Entry 6XA2 (X-ray diffraction, 2.64 A resolution); this record covers chain A.

Chain A:
Name: TamI
Organism: Streptomyces sp. 307-9
Reference sequence: D3Y1J3 (D3Y1J3_9ACTN); residue numbers follow UniProt; this construct covers 2-413
Amino-acid sequence (414 residues; row label = number of the first residue in the row; numbering starts at 0):
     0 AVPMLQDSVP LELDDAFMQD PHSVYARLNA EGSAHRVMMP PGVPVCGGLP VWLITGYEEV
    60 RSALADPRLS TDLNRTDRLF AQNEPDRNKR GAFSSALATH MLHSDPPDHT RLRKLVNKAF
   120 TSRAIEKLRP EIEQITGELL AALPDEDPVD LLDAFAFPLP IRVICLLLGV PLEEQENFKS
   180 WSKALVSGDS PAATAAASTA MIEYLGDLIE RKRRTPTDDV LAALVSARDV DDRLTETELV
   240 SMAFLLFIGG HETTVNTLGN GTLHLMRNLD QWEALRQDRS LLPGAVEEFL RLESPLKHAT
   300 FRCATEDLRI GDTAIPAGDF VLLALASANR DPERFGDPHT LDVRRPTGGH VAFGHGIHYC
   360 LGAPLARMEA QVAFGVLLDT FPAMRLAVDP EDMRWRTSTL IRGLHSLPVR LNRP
Disordered / not traced: 0-8, 172-175, 412-413
Sequence notes: expression tag (0-1)
Residues lining bound ligands:
  - heme (HEM): L63, M100, L101, H108, R112, F119, I163, L244, L245, G248, G249, T252, T253, T256, L289, P294, L295, A298, T299, R301, L324, A351, F352, G353, I356, H357, Y358, C359, L360, G361, L364, A365, E368
  - Tirandamycin C (V0A; (3E)-3-{(2E,4E,6R)-1-hydroxy-4-methyl-6-[(1R,3R,4S,5R)-1,4,8-trimethyl-2,9-dioxabicyclo[3.3.1]non-7-en-3-yl]hepta-2,4-dien-1-ylidene}-2H-pyrrole-2,4(3H)-dione): V42, V44, C45, A91, F92, L101, H102, L184, V185, L244, I247, G248, E251, T252, L295, H297, A298, T299, S397, T398, L399, I400
What the authors report for this chain:
  - heme coordination: C359
  - binding site for Tirandamycin C: V42, P43, V44, F92, L101, H102, V185, L244, G248, T252, L295, T299, S397, T398, L399, I400
  - mutagenesis - P43A/V44A, V185A, S397A, T398A: unchanged catalytic activity on Tirandamycin C
  - mutagenesis - V185A, S397A, T398A: unchanged binding to Tirandamycin C
  - mutagenesis - F92A: abolished catalytic activity on Tirandamycin C
  - mutagenesis - L101V/H102S, L399A/I400A: decreased catalytic activity on Tirandamycin C
  - mutagenesis - F92A, L399A/I400A: decreased binding to Tirandamycin C

Overview:
Chain A binds heme and Tirandamycin C. From the paper: a binding site for Tirandamycin C at V42, P43 and V44
among others; L101V/H102S and L399A/I400A reduce catalytic activity on Tirandamycin C; 7 substitutions were
tested in all.
Chain A is TamI (Streptomyces sp. 307-9); the structure, Structure of the tirandamycin C-bound P450
monooxygenase TamI, was determined by X-ray diffraction (same publication as 6XA3).
